3WUV - chains A and B of the 3 polymer chains in the assembly; structure by X-ray diffraction, 2.79 A resolution.

[Chain A (and B)]
Name: Centrosomal protein of 55 kDa
Organism: Homo sapiens
Notes: chain B of this document is another copy of the same molecule, construct and numbering; everything in this record applies to it too
Reference sequence: Q53EZ4 (CEP55_HUMAN); residue numbers follow UniProt; this construct covers 160-217
Sequence (63 residues; row label = number of the first residue in the row):
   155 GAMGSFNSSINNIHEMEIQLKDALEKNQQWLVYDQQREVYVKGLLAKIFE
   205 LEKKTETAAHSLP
Not modelled in the structure: 211-217 (chain B: 155, 216-217)
Construct notes: expression tag (155-159)
Curated features (UniProtKB/Swiss-Prot):
  - mutagenesis: W184 (W184A: Abolishes interaction with PDCD6IP), Y187 (Y187A: Abolishes interaction with PDCD6IP), D188 (D188A: Diminishes interaction with PDCD6IP), R191 (R191A: Abolishes interaction with PDCD6IP), E192 (E192A: Abolishes interaction with PDCD6IP)

[How chain A and chain B interact]
Pairs across the interface - 48 pairs, chain A then chain B:
  I167(A) - I167(B)  hydrophobic
  I167(A) - M170(B)
  M170(A) - M170(B)  hydrophobic
  M170(A) - E171(B)
  M170(A) - L174(B)  hydrophobic
  E171(A) - M170(B)
  Q173(A) - L174(B)
  L174(A) - M170(B)  hydrophobic
  L174(A) - Q173(B)
  L174(A) - L174(B)  hydrophobic
  A177(A) - A177(B)  hydrophobic
  A177(A) - L178(B)  hydrophobic
  L178(A) - A177(B)  hydrophobic
  K180(A) - N181(B)
  N181(A) - A177(B)  hydrogen bond (side chain-backbone)
  N181(A) - K180(B)
  N181(A) - N181(B)  hydrogen bond
  N181(A) - W184(B)
  W184(A) - W184(B)  hydrophobic
  W184(A) - L185(B)
  W184(A) - D188(B)
  L185(A) - W184(B)  hydrophobic
  Y187(A) - D188(B)
  D188(A) - Y187(B)
  R191(A) - D188(B)  salt bridge
  R191(A) - R191(B)
  R191(A) - E192(B)  salt bridge
  R191(A) - V195(B)
  E192(A) - R191(B)  salt bridge
  Y194(A) - V195(B)  hydrophobic
  Y194(A) - L199(B)
  V195(A) - Y194(B)  hydrophobic
  V195(A) - V195(B)  hydrophobic
  V195(A) - L198(B)  hydrophobic
  L198(A) - V195(B)
  L198(A) - L198(B)  hydrophobic
  L198(A) - L199(B)  hydrophobic
  L198(A) - I202(B)  hydrophobic
  K201(A) - I202(B)
  I202(A) - L198(B)
  I202(A) - K201(B)
  I202(A) - I202(B)  hydrophobic
  I202(A) - L205(B)  hydrophobic
  L205(A) - I202(B)  hydrophobic
  L205(A) - T209(B)
  E206(A) - K201(B)  salt bridge
  E206(A) - L205(B)
  K208(A) - T209(B)
Interface residues without a listed pair, chain A (24 interface residues in all): L199
Interface residues without a listed pair, chain B (24 interface residues in all): E206

[In short]
The chain A/chain B interface involves 24 residues from each chain, with 2 hydrogen bonds and 4 salt bridges.
Among the polar pairs are R191(A)-D188(B), R191(A)-E192(B) and E206(A)-K201(B). From UniProt: 5 mutagenesis
sites on chain A.
Both chains are Centrosomal protein of 55 kDa (Homo sapiens). Entry 3WUV (Structure basis of inactivating cell
abscission with chimera peptide 2) was determined by X-ray diffraction (same publication as 3WUT and 3WUU).
